Entry 8D9F (electron microscopy, 2.71 A resolution); this record covers chains B and C of the 3 polymer chains in the assembly.

# Chain B
Protein: RAMP superfamily protein
Source organism: Candidatus Scalindua brodae
UniProt: A0A0B0EGF3 (A0A0B0EGF3_9BACT); residue numbers follow UniProt; this construct covers 1-155, 161-236, 261-878, 898-1019, 1391-1567, 3 more blocks
Chain sequence (1242 residues; numbered 1 to 1688; 446 numbers in that range are skipped by the numbering (no residue carries them; nothing is unmodelled there); the number before each row is that of its first residue):
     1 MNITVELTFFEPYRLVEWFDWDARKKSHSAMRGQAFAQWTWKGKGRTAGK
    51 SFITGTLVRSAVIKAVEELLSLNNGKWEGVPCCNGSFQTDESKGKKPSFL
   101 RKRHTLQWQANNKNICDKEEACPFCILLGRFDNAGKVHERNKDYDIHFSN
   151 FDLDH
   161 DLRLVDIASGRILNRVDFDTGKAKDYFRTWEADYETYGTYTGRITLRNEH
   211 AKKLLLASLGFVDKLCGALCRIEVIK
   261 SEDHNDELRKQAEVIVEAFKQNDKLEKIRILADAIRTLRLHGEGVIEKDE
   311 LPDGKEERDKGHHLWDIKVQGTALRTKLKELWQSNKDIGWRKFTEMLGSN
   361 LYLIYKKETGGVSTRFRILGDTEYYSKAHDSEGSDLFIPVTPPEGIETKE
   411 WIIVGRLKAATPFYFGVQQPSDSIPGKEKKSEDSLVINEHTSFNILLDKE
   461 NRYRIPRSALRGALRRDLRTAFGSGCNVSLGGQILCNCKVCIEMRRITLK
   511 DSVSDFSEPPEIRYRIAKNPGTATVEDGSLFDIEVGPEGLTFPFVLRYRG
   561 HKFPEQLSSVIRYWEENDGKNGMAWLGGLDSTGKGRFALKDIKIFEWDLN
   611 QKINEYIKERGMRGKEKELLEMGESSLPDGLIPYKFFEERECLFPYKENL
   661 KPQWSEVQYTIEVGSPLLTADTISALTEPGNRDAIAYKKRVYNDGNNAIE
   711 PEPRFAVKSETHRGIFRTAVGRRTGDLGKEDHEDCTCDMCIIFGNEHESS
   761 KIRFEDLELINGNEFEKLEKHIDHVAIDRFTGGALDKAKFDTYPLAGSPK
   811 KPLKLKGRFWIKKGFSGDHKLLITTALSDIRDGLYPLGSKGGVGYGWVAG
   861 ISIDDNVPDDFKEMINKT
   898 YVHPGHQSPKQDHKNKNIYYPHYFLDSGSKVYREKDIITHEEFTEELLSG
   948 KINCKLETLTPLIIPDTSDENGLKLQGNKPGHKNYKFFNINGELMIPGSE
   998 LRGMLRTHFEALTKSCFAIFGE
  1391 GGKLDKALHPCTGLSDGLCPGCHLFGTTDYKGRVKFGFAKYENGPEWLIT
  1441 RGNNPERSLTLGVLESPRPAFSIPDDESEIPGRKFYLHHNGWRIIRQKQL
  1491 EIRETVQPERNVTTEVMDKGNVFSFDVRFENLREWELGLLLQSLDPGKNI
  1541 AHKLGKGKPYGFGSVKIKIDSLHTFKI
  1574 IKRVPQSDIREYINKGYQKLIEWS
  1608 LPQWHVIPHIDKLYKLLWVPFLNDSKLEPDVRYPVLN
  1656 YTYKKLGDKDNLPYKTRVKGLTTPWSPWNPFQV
Metal / ion sites: Zn2+ site 1: Cys-83, Cys-116, Cys-122, Cys-125; Zn2+ site 2: Cys-486, Cys-496, Cys-498, Cys-501; Zn2+ site 3: His-742, Cys-745, Cys-747, Cys-750; Zn2+ site 4: Cys-1013, Cys-1401, Cys-1409, Cys-1412

# Chain C
Molecule: 33-nt RNA strand
Source organism: Candidatus Scalindua brodae
Sequence (33 nucleotides; each row starts with the number of its first residue):
    12 GACUUAAUGUCACGGUACCCAAUUUUCUGCCCC

# Interface between chain B and chain C
Pairs across the interface (246; chain B residue first):
  Glu-11(B) / C24(C)  hydrogen bond to the base
  Arg-14(B) / C24(C)  salt bridge to the phosphate
  Trp-18(B) / U15(C)  sugar contact
  Trp-18(B) / U16(C)  sugar contact
  Arg-32(B) / A23(C)  hydrogen bond to the base
  Arg-32(B) / G26(C)  hydrogen bond to the base
  Gln-34(B) / U21(C)  base contact
  Ala-35(B) / A23(C)  sugar contact
  Phe-36(B) / A23(C)  sugar contact
  Thr-40(B) / U15(C)  hydrogen bond to the phosphate
  Lys-50(B) / A13(C)  base contact
  Lys-50(B) / C14(C)  base contact
  Lys-50(B) / U15(C)  base contact
  Phe-52(B) / U15(C)  stacking on the base
  Thr-54(B) / U21(C)  base contact
  Gly-55(B) / U16(C)  hydrogen bond to the base
  Gly-55(B) / A18(C)  base contact
  Thr-56(B) / U16(C)  hydrogen bond to the sugar
  Thr-56(B) / A17(C)  hydrogen bond to the sugar
  Thr-56(B) / A18(C)  hydrogen bond to the base
  Leu-57(B) / U21(C)  base contact
  Arg-59(B) / A18(C)  base contact
  Arg-59(B) / U19(C)  phosphate contact
  Arg-59(B) / G20(C)  salt bridge to the phosphate
  Ser-60(B) / U21(C)  hydrogen bond to the base
  Ser-86(B) / U19(C)  hydrogen bond to the sugar
  Phe-87(B) / U19(C)  base contact
  Phe-87(B) / G20(C)  base contact
  Gln-88(B) / U19(C)  hydrogen bond to the base
  Gln-88(B) / G20(C)  base contact
  Thr-89(B) / U19(C)  base contact
  Thr-89(B) / G20(C)  hydrogen bond to the base
  Lys-96(B) / G20(C)  hydrogen bond to the base
  Pro-97(B) / A18(C)  phosphate contact
  Pro-97(B) / G20(C)  phosphate contact
  Ser-98(B) / A17(C)  sugar contact
  Ser-98(B) / A18(C)  hydrogen bond to the phosphate
  Phe-99(B) / G20(C)  hydrogen bond to the sugar
  Phe-99(B) / U21(C)  stacking on the base
  Leu-100(B) / G20(C)  sugar contact
  Leu-100(B) / U21(C)  sugar contact
  Arg-101(B) / G20(C)  hydrogen bond to the base
  Arg-101(B) / U21(C)  salt bridge to the phosphate
  Arg-101(B) / C22(C)  phosphate contact
  Lys-102(B) / C22(C)  hydrogen bond to the phosphate
  Lys-102(B) / G25(C)  hydrogen bond to the base
  Arg-103(B) / C22(C)  sugar contact
  Leu-128(B) / U19(C)  sugar contact
  Gly-129(B) / U19(C)  phosphate contact
  Arg-130(B) / U19(C)  sugar contact
  Asp-132(B) / U19(C)  phosphate contact
  Ala-134(B) / U19(C)  phosphate contact
  Gly-135(B) / A18(C)  hydrogen bond to the sugar
  Lys-136(B) / A17(C)  hydrogen bond to the sugar
  Lys-136(B) / A18(C)  sugar contact
  Lys-136(B) / U19(C)  salt bridge to the phosphate
  His-138(B) / A17(C)  stacking on the base
  Tyr-144(B) / A17(C)  hydrogen bond to the base
  Tyr-144(B) / A18(C)  base contact
  Ile-146(B) / A18(C)  base contact
  His-147(B) / U16(C)  hydrogen bond to the base
  His-147(B) / A17(C)  hydrogen bond to the base
  Phe-148(B) / U16(C)  hydrogen bond to the base
  Phe-148(B) / A18(C)  hydrogen bond to the base
  Ser-149(B) / U16(C)  base contact
  Asn-150(B) / U15(C)  base contact
  Asn-150(B) / U16(C)  hydrogen bond to the sugar
  Asp-152(B) / C14(C)  base contact
  Asp-152(B) / U15(C)  base contact
  Arg-171(B) / A28(C)  salt bridge to the phosphate
  Ile-172(B) / A28(C)  base contact
  Leu-173(B) / A28(C)  phosphate contact
  Asn-174(B) / G26(C)  hydrogen bond to the sugar
  Asn-174(B) / U27(C)  sugar contact
  Asn-174(B) / A28(C)  hydrogen bond to the base
  Asn-174(B) / C29(C)  hydrogen bond to the sugar
  Arg-175(B) / G26(C)  base contact
  Val-176(B) / U27(C)  base contact
  Val-176(B) / C29(C)  sugar contact
  Gly-181(B) / C29(C)  hydrogen bond to the sugar
  Gly-181(B) / C30(C)  sugar contact
  Lys-182(B) / C29(C)  base contact
  Lys-182(B) / C30(C)  base contact
  Ala-183(B) / C29(C)  hydrogen bond to the base
  Asp-185(B) / G26(C)  hydrogen bond to the base
  Tyr-186(B) / G26(C)  base contact
  Tyr-186(B) / A28(C)  base contact
  Phe-187(B) / G26(C)  stacking on the base
  Arg-203(B) / G12(C)  salt bridge to the phosphate
  Lys-224(B) / C24(C)  sugar contact
  Gly-227(B) / C24(C)  phosphate contact
  Ile-290(B) / U34(C)  base contact
  Arg-375(B) / C31(C)  base contact
  Arg-375(B) / A32(C)  hydrogen bond to the base
  Asp-381(B) / A28(C)  base contact
  Tyr-384(B) / G26(C)  hydrogen bond to the base
  Ala-388(B) / A23(C)  base contact
  Asp-395(B) / G20(C)  hydrogen bond to the base
  Tyr-424(B) / C29(C)  phosphate contact
  Gly-426(B) / A28(C)  sugar contact
  Gly-426(B) / C29(C)  hydrogen bond to the phosphate
  Arg-467(B) / C24(C)  salt bridge to the phosphate
  Ser-468(B) / U27(C)  sugar contact
  Ser-468(B) / A28(C)  hydrogen bond to the phosphate
  Ala-469(B) / U27(C)  sugar contact
  Arg-471(B) / C24(C)  hydrogen bond to the phosphate
  Arg-471(B) / G25(C)  salt bridge to the phosphate
  Arg-471(B) / G26(C)  salt bridge to the phosphate
  Gly-472(B) / U27(C)  phosphate contact
  Arg-476(B) / U27(C)  hydrogen bond to the base
  Val-488(B) / G26(C)  sugar contact
  Ser-489(B) / G25(C)  base contact
  Leu-490(B) / G25(C)  base contact
  Leu-490(B) / G26(C)  base contact
  Gly-491(B) / G25(C)  hydrogen bond to the base
  Gly-492(B) / C22(C)  hydrogen bond to the base
  Leu-495(B) / C22(C)  base contact
  Met-504(B) / G25(C)  phosphate contact
  Arg-505(B) / G25(C)  phosphate contact
  Thr-508(B) / C24(C)  base contact
  Leu-509(B) / C24(C)  hydrogen bond to the base
  Tyr-524(B) / U34(C)  phosphate contact
  Arg-525(B) / A32(C)  salt bridge to the phosphate
  Arg-525(B) / U34(C)  phosphate contact
  Ile-526(B) / A32(C)  hydrogen bond to the sugar
  Ile-526(B) / A33(C)  sugar contact
  Ile-526(B) / U34(C)  hydrogen bond to the phosphate
  Ala-527(B) / A32(C)  phosphate contact
  Ala-527(B) / A33(C)  phosphate contact
  Lys-528(B) / A33(C)  hydrogen bond to the phosphate
  Lys-528(B) / U35(C)  hydrogen bond to the sugar
  Ala-533(B) / U36(C)  sugar contact
  Thr-534(B) / U36(C)  sugar contact
  Val-535(B) / U35(C)  base contact
  Leu-540(B) / U34(C)  base contact
  Phe-541(B) / A32(C)  base contact
  Gly-587(B) / U27(C)  base contact
  Gly-588(B) / C29(C)  sugar contact
  Gly-588(B) / C30(C)  phosphate contact
  Leu-589(B) / C30(C)  hydrogen bond to the phosphate
  Asp-590(B) / C30(C)  phosphate contact
  Ser-591(B) / C31(C)  hydrogen bond to the phosphate
  Leu-678(B) / U35(C)  phosphate contact
  Thr-679(B) / U35(C)  phosphate contact
  Ala-680(B) / U34(C)  hydrogen bond to the sugar
  Ala-680(B) / U35(C)  hydrogen bond to the phosphate
  Thr-682(B) / U34(C)  base contact
  Glu-720(B) / U34(C)  phosphate contact
  Thr-721(B) / A33(C)  hydrogen bond to the phosphate
  Thr-721(B) / U34(C)  hydrogen bond to the phosphate
  Arg-723(B) / C31(C)  phosphate contact
  Arg-723(B) / A32(C)  salt bridge to the phosphate
  Gly-724(B) / A33(C)  sugar contact
  Ile-725(B) / A33(C)  base contact
  Arg-727(B) / A32(C)  salt bridge to the phosphate
  Arg-727(B) / A33(C)  phosphate contact
  Thr-728(B) / A33(C)  hydrogen bond to the base
  Phe-753(B) / C31(C)  sugar contact
  Gly-754(B) / C31(C)  sugar contact
  Asn-755(B) / C30(C)  hydrogen bond to the sugar
  Asn-755(B) / C31(C)  sugar contact
  Glu-756(B) / C30(C)  sugar contact
  Glu-756(B) / C31(C)  sugar contact
  Ser-759(B) / C30(C)  phosphate contact
  Ser-759(B) / C31(C)  phosphate contact
  Ser-760(B) / C31(C)  hydrogen bond to the phosphate
  Asp-783(B) / G40(C)  base contact
  His-784(B) / G40(C)  salt bridge to the phosphate
  Val-785(B) / C38(C)  sugar contact
  Val-785(B) / U39(C)  sugar contact
  Val-785(B) / G40(C)  sugar contact
  Ala-786(B) / C38(C)  phosphate contact
  Ala-786(B) / U39(C)  phosphate contact
  Ile-787(B) / U39(C)  hydrogen bond to the phosphate
  Ile-787(B) / C41(C)  sugar contact
  Arg-789(B) / U39(C)  salt bridge to the phosphate
  Gly-792(B) / C41(C)  hydrogen bond to the sugar
  Gly-793(B) / C41(C)  base contact
  Ala-794(B) / G40(C)  base contact
  Ala-794(B) / C41(C)  hydrogen bond to the base
  Asp-796(B) / G40(C)  base contact
  Lys-799(B) / G40(C)  base contact
  Phe-800(B) / C38(C)  base contact
  Tyr-845(B) / A33(C)  base contact
  Gly-848(B) / U35(C)  phosphate contact
  Ser-849(B) / U34(C)  phosphate contact
  Ser-849(B) / U35(C)  hydrogen bond to the phosphate
  Ser-849(B) / U36(C)  phosphate contact
  Lys-850(B) / U36(C)  hydrogen bond to the phosphate
  Lys-850(B) / C38(C)  base contact
  Gly-851(B) / U36(C)  phosphate contact
  Tyr-917(B) / C44(C)  hydrogen bond to the phosphate
  His-919(B) / C43(C)  phosphate contact
  His-919(B) / C44(C)  salt bridge to the phosphate
  Pro-962(B) / C41(C)  phosphate contact
  Thr-964(B) / G40(C)  base contact
  Ser-996(B) / U39(C)  sugar contact
  Ser-996(B) / G40(C)  hydrogen bond to the phosphate
  Glu-997(B) / U39(C)  base contact
  Glu-997(B) / G40(C)  phosphate contact
  Glu-997(B) / C41(C)  phosphate contact
  Arg-999(B) / U37(C)  salt bridge to the phosphate
  Arg-999(B) / C38(C)  salt bridge to the phosphate
  Gly-1000(B) / U39(C)  sugar contact
  Met-1001(B) / U39(C)  base contact
  Arg-1003(B) / U37(C)  hydrogen bond to the phosphate
  Arg-1003(B) / C38(C)  salt bridge to the phosphate
  Thr-1004(B) / U39(C)  base contact
  Ile-1016(B) / C38(C)  sugar contact
  Ile-1016(B) / U39(C)  phosphate contact
  Phe-1415(B) / U37(C)  sugar contact
  Gly-1416(B) / U37(C)  sugar contact
  Thr-1417(B) / U36(C)  hydrogen bond to the sugar
  Thr-1417(B) / U37(C)  sugar contact
  Thr-1418(B) / U36(C)  base contact
  Thr-1418(B) / U37(C)  hydrogen bond to the base
  Lys-1421(B) / U36(C)  phosphate contact
  Lys-1421(B) / U37(C)  phosphate contact
  Gly-1422(B) / U37(C)  hydrogen bond to the phosphate
  Val-1453(B) / C43(C)  base contact
  Leu-1454(B) / C42(C)  base contact
  Glu-1455(B) / C42(C)  hydrogen bond to the sugar
  Glu-1455(B) / C43(C)  hydrogen bond to the base
  Ser-1456(B) / C42(C)  base contact
  Ser-1456(B) / C43(C)  sugar contact
  Pro-1457(B) / C42(C)  phosphate contact
  Pro-1457(B) / C43(C)  phosphate contact
  Arg-1458(B) / C44(C)  sugar contact
  Phe-1461(B) / C44(C)  sugar contact
  Lys-1474(B) / C43(C)  salt bridge to the phosphate
  Tyr-1476(B) / C42(C)  sugar contact
  Tyr-1476(B) / C43(C)  hydrogen bond to the phosphate
  Leu-1544(B) / U39(C)  base contact
  Gly-1545(B) / C41(C)  sugar contact
  Gly-1545(B) / C42(C)  phosphate contact
  Lys-1546(B) / C41(C)  salt bridge to the phosphate
  Lys-1546(B) / C42(C)  phosphate contact
  Gly-1547(B) / C42(C)  hydrogen bond to the phosphate
  Lys-1548(B) / C41(C)  hydrogen bond to the phosphate
  Lys-1548(B) / C42(C)  salt bridge to the phosphate
  Pro-1549(B) / C42(C)  phosphate contact
  Pro-1549(B) / C43(C)  phosphate contact
  Tyr-1640(B) / C43(C)  hydrogen bond to the phosphate
  Leu-1643(B) / C44(C)  base contact
  Tyr-1658(B) / C43(C)  hydrogen bond to the sugar
  Tyr-1658(B) / C44(C)  hydrogen bond to the phosphate
Also at the interface, not in a pair above, chain B (191 interface residues in all): Trp-21, Trp-41, Lys-42, Ser-51, Lys-64, Leu-229, Arg-377, Tyr-385, Ser-386, Lys-387, Leu-396, Phe-425, Val-427, Pro-466, Arg-475, Ile-494, Ile-507, Ser-539, Leu-586, Lys-718, His-757, Glu-758, Pro-994, Tyr-1420

# Summary
191 residues of chain B and 33 residues of chain C are in contact, with 74 hydrogen bonds, 21 salt bridges and
4 aromatic stacking contacts. Polar contacts include Glu-11(B)/C24(C), Arg-32(B)/A23(C) and Arg-32(B)/G26(C).
The Zn2+ site 1 is built by Cys-83(B), Cys-116(B), Cys-122(B) and Cys-125(B).
Chain B is RAMP superfamily protein and chain C is a 33-nt RNA strand, both from Candidatus Scalindua brodae;
the structure, gRAMP-TPR-CHAT (Craspase), was determined by electron microscopy, deposited together with 8D8N,
8D97, 8D9E, 8D9G, 8D9H and 8D9I.
